Entry 5W9L (electron microscopy, 4.80 A resolution (low resolution: residue-level contacts below are approximate; hydrogen-bond / salt-bridge calls are withheld)); this record covers chains C and J of the 10 polymer chains in the assembly.

Chain C (and J):
Molecule: Spike glycoprotein
From: Middle East respiratory syndrome-related coronavirus
Notes: chain J of this document is another copy of the same molecule, construct and numbering; everything in this record applies to it too
UniProtKB: W5ZZF5 (W5ZZF5_9BETC); residues 1-1291 here = UniProt positions 1-1291
Amino-acid sequence (1329 residues; row label = number of the first residue in the row):
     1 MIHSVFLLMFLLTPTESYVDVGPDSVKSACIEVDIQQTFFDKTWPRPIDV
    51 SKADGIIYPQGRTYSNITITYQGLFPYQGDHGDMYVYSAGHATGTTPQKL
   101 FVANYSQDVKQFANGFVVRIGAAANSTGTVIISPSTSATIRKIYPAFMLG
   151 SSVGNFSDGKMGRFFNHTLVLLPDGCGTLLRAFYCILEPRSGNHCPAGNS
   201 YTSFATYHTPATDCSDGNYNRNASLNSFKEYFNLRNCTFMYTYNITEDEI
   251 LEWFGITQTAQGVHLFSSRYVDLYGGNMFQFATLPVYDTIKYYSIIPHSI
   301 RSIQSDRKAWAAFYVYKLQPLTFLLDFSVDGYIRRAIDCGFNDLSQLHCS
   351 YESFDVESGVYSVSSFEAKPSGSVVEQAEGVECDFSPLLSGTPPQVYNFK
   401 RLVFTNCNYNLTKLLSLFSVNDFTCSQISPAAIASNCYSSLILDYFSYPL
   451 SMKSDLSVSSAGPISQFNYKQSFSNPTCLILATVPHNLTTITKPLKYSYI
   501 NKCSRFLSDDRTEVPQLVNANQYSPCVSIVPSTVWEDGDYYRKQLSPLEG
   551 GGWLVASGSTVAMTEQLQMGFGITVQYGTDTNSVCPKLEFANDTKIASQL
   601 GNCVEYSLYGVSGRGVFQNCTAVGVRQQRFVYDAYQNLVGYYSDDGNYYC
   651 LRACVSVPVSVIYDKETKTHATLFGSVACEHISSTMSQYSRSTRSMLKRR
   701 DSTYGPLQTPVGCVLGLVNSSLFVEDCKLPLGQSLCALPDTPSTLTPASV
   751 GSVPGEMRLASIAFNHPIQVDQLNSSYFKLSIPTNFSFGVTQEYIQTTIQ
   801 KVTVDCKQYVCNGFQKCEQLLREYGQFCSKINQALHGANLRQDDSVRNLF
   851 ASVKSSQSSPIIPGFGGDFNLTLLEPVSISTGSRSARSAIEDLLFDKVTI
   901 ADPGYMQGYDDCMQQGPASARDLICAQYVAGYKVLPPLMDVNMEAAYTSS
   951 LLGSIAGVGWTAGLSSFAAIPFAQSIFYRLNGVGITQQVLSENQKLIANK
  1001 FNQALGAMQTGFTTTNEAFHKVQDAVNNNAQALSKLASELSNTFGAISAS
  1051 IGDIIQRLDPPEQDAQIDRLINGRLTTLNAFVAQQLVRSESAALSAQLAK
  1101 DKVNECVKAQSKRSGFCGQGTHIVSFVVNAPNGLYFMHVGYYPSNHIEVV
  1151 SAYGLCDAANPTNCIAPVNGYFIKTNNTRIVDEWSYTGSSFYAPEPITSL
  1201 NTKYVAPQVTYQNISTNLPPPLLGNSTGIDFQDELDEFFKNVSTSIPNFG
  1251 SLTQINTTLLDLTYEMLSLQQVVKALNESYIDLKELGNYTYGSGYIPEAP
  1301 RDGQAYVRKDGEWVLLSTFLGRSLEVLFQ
Unresolved in the structure: 1-17, 744-1329
Disulfide bonds: Cys-30/Cys-195, Cys-176/Cys-214, Cys-185/Cys-237, Cys-339/Cys-349, Cys-383/Cys-407, Cys-425/Cys-478, Cys-437/Cys-585, Cys-503/Cys-526, Cys-603/Cys-654, Cys-620/Cys-650, Cys-679/Cys-713, Cys-727/Cys-736
Sequence notes: conflict Phe-506 (Leu in W5ZZF5), Ala-748 (Arg in W5ZZF5), Gly-751 (Arg in W5ZZF5); engineered mutation Pro-1060 (Val in W5ZZF5), Pro-1061 (Leu in W5ZZF5); expression tag (1292-1329)
What the authors report for this chain:
  - mutagenesis - V1060P/L1061P (>50-fold): increased expression

How chain C and chain J interact:
Pairs across the interface (36; chain C residue first):
  Arg-401(C) with Ala-260(J); Tyr-287(J)
  Val-403(C) with Tyr-287(J)
  Arg-511(C) with Asn-410(J)
  Asn-521(C) with Ala-260(J)
  Gln-522(C) with Thr-289(J)
  Leu-548(C) with Met-161(J)
  Gln-576(C) with Gln-261(J)
  Thr-579(C) with Gly-61(J); Arg-62(J)
  Asp-580(C) with Gly-61(J)
  Gly-624(C) with Thr-63(J); Tyr-64(J); Val-329(J); Asp-330(J); Gly-331(J)
  Val-625(C) with Tyr-58(J); Thr-63(J); Asp-330(J); Gly-331(J); Tyr-332(J)
  Gln-627(C) with Val-271(J)
  Gln-628(C) with Tyr-58(J); Gly-61(J); Arg-62(J); Thr-63(J); Phe-279(J)
  Phe-630(C) with Thr-63(J)
  Val-631(C) with Thr-63(J)
  Tyr-632(C) with Arg-62(J); Thr-63(J); Tyr-64(J)
  Asp-633(C) with Tyr-64(J)
  Ala-634(C) with Ile-67(J)
  Gln-636(C) with Arg-62(J); Tyr-64(J)
Other interface residues (no listed pair), chain C (22 interface residues in all): Tyr-523, Thr-581, Val-623
Other interface residues (no listed pair), chain J (24 interface residues in all): Pro-59, Gln-60, Ile-69, Val-153, Gly-154, Tyr-270

Overview:
Chain C and chain J form an interface of 22 and 24 residues respectively. From the paper: V1060P/L1061P of
chain C increase expression.
Both chains are Spike glycoprotein (Middle East respiratory syndrome-related coronavirus). Entry 5W9L (MERS S
ectodomain trimer in complex with variable domain of neutralizing antibody G4) was determined by electron
microscopy together with 5VZR, 5W9H, 5W9I, 5W9J, 5W9K, 5W9M and 3 further entries from the same study.
